4Y8I - chains J and X of the 34 polymer chains in the assembly; structure by X-ray diffraction, 2.60 A resolution.

# Chain J (and X)
Protein: Proteasome subunit beta type-4
Source organism: Saccharomyces cerevisiae (strain ATCC 204508 / S288c)
Notes: EC 3.4.25.1; chain X of this document is another copy of the same molecule, construct and numbering; everything in this record applies to it too
UniProtKB: P22141 (PSB4_YEAST); residue numbers follow UniProt; this construct covers 1-198
Chain sequence (198 residues; numbered 1 to 198; the number before each row is that of its first residue):
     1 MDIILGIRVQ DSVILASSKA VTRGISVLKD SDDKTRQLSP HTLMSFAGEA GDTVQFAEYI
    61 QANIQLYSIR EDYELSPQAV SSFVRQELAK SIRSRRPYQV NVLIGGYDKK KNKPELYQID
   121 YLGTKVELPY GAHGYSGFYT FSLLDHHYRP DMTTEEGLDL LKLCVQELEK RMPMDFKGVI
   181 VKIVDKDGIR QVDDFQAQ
Not modelled in the structure: 196-198
Curated features (UniProtKB/Swiss-Prot):
  - modified residue: Met1 (N-acetylmethionine), Ser76 (Phosphoserine)

# Chain J / chain X interface
Contacting residue pairs (40; chain J residue first):
  Thr22(J) - Pro173(X)
  Gly24(J) - Pro173(X)
  Ile25(J) - Tyr135(X)  hydrophobic
  Ile25(J) - Tyr139(X)  hydrogen bond (backbone-side chain)
  Ile25(J) - Arg171(X)
  Ile25(J) - Pro173(X)
  Ser26(J) - Tyr139(X)  hydrogen bond
  Ser26(J) - Arg171(X)
  Val27(J) - Lys170(X)
  Val27(J) - Arg171(X)  hydrogen bond (backbone-side chain)
  Val27(J) - Met172(X)
  Asp30(J) - Lys170(X)  salt bridge
  Tyr135(J) - Ile25(X)  hydrophobic
  Phe138(J) - Ile25(X)  hydrophobic
  Tyr139(J) - Ile25(X)  hydrogen bond (side chain-backbone)
  Tyr139(J) - Ser26(X)  hydrogen bond
  Glu169(J) - Asp175(X)
  Glu169(J) - Lys177(X)  hydrogen bond (backbone-side chain)
  Lys170(J) - Val27(X)
  Lys170(J) - Asp30(X)  salt bridge
  Lys170(J) - Lys177(X)  hydrogen bond (backbone-side chain)
  Arg171(J) - Ile25(X)
  Arg171(J) - Ser26(X)
  Arg171(J) - Val27(X)  hydrogen bond (side chain-backbone)
  Arg171(J) - Leu28(X)
  Met172(J) - Val27(X)
  Pro173(J) - Thr22(X)
  Pro173(J) - Gly24(X)
  Pro173(J) - Ile25(X)  hydrophobic
  Pro173(J) - Met174(X)
  Pro173(J) - Asp175(X)  hydrogen bond (backbone-backbone)
  Met174(J) - Pro173(X)
  Met174(J) - Met174(X)  hydrophobic
  Met174(J) - Asp175(X)
  Asp175(J) - Glu169(X)
  Asp175(J) - Pro173(X)  hydrogen bond (backbone-backbone)
  Asp175(J) - Met174(X)
  Asp175(J) - Asp175(X)
  Lys177(J) - Glu169(X)  hydrogen bond (side chain-backbone)
  Lys177(J) - Lys170(X)  hydrogen bond (side chain-backbone)
Interface residues without a listed pair, chain J (18 interface residues in all): Leu28
Interface residues without a listed pair, chain X (18 interface residues in all): Phe138

# Overview
The chain J/chain X interface involves 18 residues from each chain; the contacts include 12 hydrogen bonds and
2 salt bridges. Among the polar pairs are Asp30(J)-Lys170(X), Ile25(J)-Tyr139(X) and Ser26(J)-Tyr139(X).
Both chains are Proteasome subunit beta type-4 (Saccharomyces cerevisiae (strain ATCC 204508 / S288c)). Entry
4Y8I (Yeast 20S proteasome in complex with Ac-PLL-ep) was determined by X-ray diffraction, deposited together
with 4Y69, 4Y6A, 4Y6V, 4Y6Z, 4Y70, 4Y74 and 34 further entries.
